Entry 4ZQK (X-ray diffraction, 2.45 A resolution); this record covers chains A and B.

== Chain A ==
Molecule: Programmed cell death 1 ligand 1
Organism: Homo sapiens
Reference sequence: Q9NZQ7 (PD1L1_HUMAN); numbering as in UniProt (aligned over 18-132)
Amino-acid sequence (115 residues; numbered 18 to 132; the number before each row is that of its first residue):
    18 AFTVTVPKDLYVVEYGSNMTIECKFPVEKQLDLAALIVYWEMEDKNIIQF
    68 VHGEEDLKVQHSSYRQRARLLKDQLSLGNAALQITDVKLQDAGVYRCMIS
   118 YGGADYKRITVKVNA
Disulfides: Cys40-Cys114
What the authors report for this chain:
  - conformationally variable residues (side-chain flip): Ile54, Glu58, Arg113, Met115, Ala121, Tyr123
  - contacts within the chain: Glu58-Arg113 (hydrogen bond)

== Chain B ==
Molecule: Programmed cell death protein 1
Organism: Homo sapiens
Reference sequence: Q15116 (PDCD1_HUMAN); numbering as in UniProt (aligned over 33-150)
Amino-acid sequence (118 residues; each row starts with the number of its first residue):
    33 NPPTFSPALLVVTEGDNATFTCSFSNTSESFVLNWYRMSPSNQTDKLAAF
    83 PEDRSQPGQDSRFRVTQLPNGRDFHMSVVRARRNDSGTYLCGAISLAPKA
   133 QIKESLRAELRVTERRAE
Unresolved in the structure: 85-92, 147-150
Disulfides: Cys54-Cys123
Construct notes: engineered mutation Ser93 (Cys in Q15116)
What the authors report for this chain:
  - conformationally variable residues (loop rearrangement): Met70 to Asp77, Ile134, Glu136

== Interface between chain A and chain B ==
Residue-residue contacts (34; chain A residue first):
  Phe19(A) - Lys78(B)  hydrogen bond (backbone-side chain)
  Val23(A) - Gln75(B)
  Asp26(A) - Ser73(B)
  Asp26(A) - Gln75(B)  hydrogen bond
  Ile54(A) - Leu128(B)
  Tyr56(A) - Ala132(B)
  Tyr56(A) - Ile134(B)  hydrophobic
  Glu58(A) - Ile134(B)
  Gln66(A) - Pro130(B)
  Gln66(A) - Lys131(B)
  Gln66(A) - Ala132(B)  hydrogen bond (side chain-backbone)
  Arg113(A) - Ile134(B)
  Arg113(A) - Glu136(B)  salt bridge
  Met115(A) - Ile126(B)  hydrophobic
  Met115(A) - Leu128(B)  hydrophobic
  Ser117(A) - Leu128(B)
  Gly119(A) - Glu84(B)
  Gly120(A) - Glu84(B)
  Ala121(A) - Val64(B)  hydrophobic
  Ala121(A) - Asn66(B)  hydrogen bond (backbone-side chain)
  Ala121(A) - Lys78(B)  hydrogen bond (backbone-side chain)
  Asp122(A) - Tyr68(B)  hydrogen bond
  Asp122(A) - Lys78(B)
  Tyr123(A) - Tyr68(B)  hydrogen bond (backbone-side chain)
  Tyr123(A) - Thr76(B)  hydrogen bond (backbone-side chain)
  Tyr123(A) - Gly124(B)
  Tyr123(A) - Ile126(B)  hydrophobic
  Tyr123(A) - Ile134(B)
  Tyr123(A) - Glu136(B)  hydrogen bond
  Lys124(A) - Gln75(B)
  Lys124(A) - Thr76(B)  hydrogen bond (side chain-backbone)
  Lys124(A) - Asp77(B)  salt bridge
  Arg125(A) - Asn74(B)
  Arg125(A) - Gln75(B)  hydrogen bond (backbone-side chain)
Interface residues without a listed pair, chain A (18 interface residues in all): Val76
Interface residues without a listed pair, chain B (21 interface residues in all): Leu122, Ser127, Gln133
From the paper, about this interface:
  - specific contacts: Tyr56(A)-Ile134(B) (hydrophobic contact), Glu58(A)-Ile134(B), Gln66(A)-Ala132(B) (hydrogen bond), Arg113(A)-Glu136(B) (salt bridge), Arg113(A)-Ile134(B), Met115(A)-Ile134(B) (hydrophobic contact), Met115(A)-Ile126(B), Ala121(A)-Ile126(B), Tyr123(A)-Glu136(B), Tyr123(A)-Ile134(B) (hydrophobic contact), Tyr123(A)-Ile126(B), Asn66(B)-Ala121(A) (hydrogen bond), Tyr68(B)-Tyr123(A) (pi stacking), Tyr68(B)-Asp122(A) (hydrogen bond), Gln75(B)-Arg125(A) (hydrogen bond), Gln75(B)-Asp26(A) (hydrogen bond), Thr76(B)-Tyr123(A) (hydrogen bond), Thr76(B)-Lys124(A) (hydrogen bond), Lys78(B)-Phe19(A), Gly124(B)-Tyr123(A)
  - interface residues, chain A: Ile54(A), Tyr56(A), Met115(A), Ala121(A), Asp122(A), Tyr123(A)
  - interface residues, chain B: Val64(B), Ile126(B), Leu128(B), Ala132(B), Ile134(B)

== In short ==
The interface between chain A and chain B involves 18 residues on one side and 21 on the other; the contacts
include 11 hydrogen bonds and 2 salt bridges. Polar pairs include Arg113(A)-Glu136(B), Lys124(A)-Asp77(B) and
Phe19(A)-Lys78(B). The paper describes hydrophobic contacts between Tyr56(A) and Ile134(B), Met115(A) and
Ile134(B) and Tyr123(A) and Ile134(B); contacts between Glu58(A) and Ile134(B), Arg113(A) and Ile134(B) and
Met115(A) and Ile126(B) among others; hydrogen bonds between Gln66(A) and Ala132(B), Asn66(B) and Ala121(A)
and Tyr68(B) and Asp122(A) among others. The paper reports interface residues Ile54(A), Tyr56(A) and Val64(B)
among others; conformational variability at Ile54(A), Glu58(A) and Met70(B) among others.
Here chain A is Programmed cell death 1 ligand 1 and chain B is Programmed cell death protein 1, both from
Homo sapiens. Entry 4ZQK (Structure of the complex of human programmed death-1 (PD-1) and its ligand PD-L1)
was determined by X-ray diffraction together with 5C3T from the same study.
